PDB entry 3OG2 | X-ray diffraction, 1.20 A resolution | chain A

Chain A:
Name: Beta-galactosidase
From: Trichoderma reesei
Notes: EC 3.2.1.23
UniProtKB: Q70SY0 (Q70SY0_TRIRE); residues 21-1023 here = UniProt positions 21-1023
Amino-acid sequence (1003 residues; each row starts with the number of its first residue):
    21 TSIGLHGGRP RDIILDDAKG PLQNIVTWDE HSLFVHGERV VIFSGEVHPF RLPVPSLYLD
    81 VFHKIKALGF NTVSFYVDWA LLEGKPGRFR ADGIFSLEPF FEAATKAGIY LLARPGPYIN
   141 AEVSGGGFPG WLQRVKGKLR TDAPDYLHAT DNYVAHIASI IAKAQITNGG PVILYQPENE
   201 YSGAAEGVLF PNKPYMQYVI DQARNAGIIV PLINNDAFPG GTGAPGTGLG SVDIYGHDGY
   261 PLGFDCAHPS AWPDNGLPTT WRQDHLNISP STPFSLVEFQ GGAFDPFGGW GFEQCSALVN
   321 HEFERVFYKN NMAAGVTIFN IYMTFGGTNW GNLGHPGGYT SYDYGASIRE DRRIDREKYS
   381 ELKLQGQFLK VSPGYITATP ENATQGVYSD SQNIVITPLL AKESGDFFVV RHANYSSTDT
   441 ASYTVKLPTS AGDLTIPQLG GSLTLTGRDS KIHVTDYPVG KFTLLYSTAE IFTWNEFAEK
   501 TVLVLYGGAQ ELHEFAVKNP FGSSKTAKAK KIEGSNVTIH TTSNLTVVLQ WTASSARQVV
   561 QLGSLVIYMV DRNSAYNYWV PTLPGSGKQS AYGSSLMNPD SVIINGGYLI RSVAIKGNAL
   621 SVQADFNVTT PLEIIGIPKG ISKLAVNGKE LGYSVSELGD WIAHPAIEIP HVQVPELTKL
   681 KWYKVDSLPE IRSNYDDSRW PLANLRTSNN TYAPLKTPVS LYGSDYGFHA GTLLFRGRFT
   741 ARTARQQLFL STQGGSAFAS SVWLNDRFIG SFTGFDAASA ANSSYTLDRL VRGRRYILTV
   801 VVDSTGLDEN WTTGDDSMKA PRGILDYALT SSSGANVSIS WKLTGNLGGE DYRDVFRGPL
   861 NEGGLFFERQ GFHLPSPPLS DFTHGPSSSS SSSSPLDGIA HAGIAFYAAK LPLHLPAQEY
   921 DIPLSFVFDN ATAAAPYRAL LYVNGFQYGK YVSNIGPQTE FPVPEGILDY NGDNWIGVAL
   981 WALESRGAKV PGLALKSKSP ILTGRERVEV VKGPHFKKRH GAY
Not modelled in the structure: 21-37
Disulfide bonds: Cys266-Cys315
Covalently attached groups: N-acetylglucosamine (NAG) linked to Asn434, Asn709, Asn782; glycan linked to Asn627, Asn930

Overview:
Chain A is Beta-galactosidase (Trichoderma reesei); the structure, Native crystal structure of Trichoderma
reesei beta-galactosidase, was determined by X-ray diffraction together with 3OGR, 3OGS and 3OGV from the same
study.
